PDB entry 1FBI | X-ray diffraction, 3.00 A resolution | chains H and X of the 3 polymer chains in the assembly

Chain H:
Molecule: IGG1 F9.13.7 fab (heavy chain)
Source organism: Mus musculus
UniProt: P01868 (GC1_MOUSE); residues 123-221 here correspond to UniProt positions 1-99 (UniProt number = residue number - 122)
Amino-acid sequence (221 residues; numbered 1 to 221; the number before each row is that of its first residue):
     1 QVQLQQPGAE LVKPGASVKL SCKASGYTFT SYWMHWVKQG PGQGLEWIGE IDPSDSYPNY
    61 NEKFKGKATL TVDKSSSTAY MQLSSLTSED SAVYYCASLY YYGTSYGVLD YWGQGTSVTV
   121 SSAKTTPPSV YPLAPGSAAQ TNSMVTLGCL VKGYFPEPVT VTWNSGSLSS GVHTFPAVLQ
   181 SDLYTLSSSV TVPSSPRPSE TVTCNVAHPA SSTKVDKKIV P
Disulfides: Cys22-Cys96, Cys149-Cys204
Swiss-Prot annotation at these positions:
  - region: Val220, Pro221 (Hinge)

Chain X:
Molecule: Guinea fowl lysozyme
Source organism: Numida meleagris
Notes: EC 3.2.1.17
UniProt: P00704 (LYSC_NUMME); numbering as in UniProt (aligned over 1-129)
Amino-acid sequence (129 residues; numbered 1 to 129; the number before each row is that of its first residue):
     1 KVFGRCELAA AMKRHGLDNY RGYSLGNWVC AAKFESNFNS QATNRNTDGS TDYGVLQINS
    61 RWWCNDGRTP GSRNLCNIPC SALQSSDITA TANCAKKIVS DGNGMNAWVA WRKHCKGTDV
   121 RVWIKGCRL
Disulfides: Cys6-Cys127, Cys30-Cys115, Cys64-Cys80, Cys76-Cys94
Swiss-Prot annotation at these positions:
  - active site: Glu35, Asp52
What the authors report for this chain:
  - contacts within the chain: Trp62-Arg73
  - conformationally variable residues (loop rearrangement, side-chain flip): Trp62, Ser100 to Gly104

How chain H and chain X interact:
Contacting residue pairs (26):
  Thr30(H) with Tyr20(X)
  Ser31(H) with Arg21(X)
  Trp33(H) with Tyr20(X); Lys97(X)
  Glu50(H) with Lys97(X), salt bridge
  Asp52(H) with Tyr20(X); Lys96(X), salt bridge
  Ser54(H) with Gly16(X); Tyr20(X); Lys96(X), hydrogen bond
  Asp55(H) with Arg14(X); His15(X), salt bridge; Asn93(X), hydrogen bond; Lys96(X)
  Tyr57(H) with Asn93(X)
  Asn59(H) with Asn77(X), hydrogen bond
  Tyr100(H) with Arg21(X)
  Tyr102(H) with Ser100(X)
  Gly103(H) with Ser100(X); Asp101(X)
  Thr104(H) with Trp63(X); Lys97(X), hydrogen bond (side chain-backbone); Ser100(X), hydrogen bond (backbone-backbone); Asp101(X)
  Ser105(H) with Arg73(X), hydrogen bond (backbone-side chain); Asp101(X), hydrogen bond
Interface residues without a listed pair, chain H (16 interface residues in all): Tyr32, Tyr60
Interface residues without a listed pair, chain X (18 interface residues in all): Trp62, Leu75, Cys76, Thr89, Gly102
Interface features reported in the paper:
  - specific contacts: Asp52(H)-Tyr20(X), Arg21(X)-Tyr32(H), Lys96(X)-Asp52(H), Lys97(X)-Glu50(H)
  - epitope / paratope residues, chain H: Asp52(H)
  - epitope / paratope residues, chain X: His15(X), Tyr20(X), Arg21(X), Trp63(X), Asn77(X), Ile88(X), Asn93(X), Lys96(X), Lys97(X), Ser100(X), Asp101(X)

Overview:
16 residues of chain H face 18 of chain X across their interface, with 7 hydrogen bonds and 3 salt bridges.
Polar contacts include Glu50(H)-Lys97(X), Asp52(H)-Lys96(X) and Asp55(H)-His15(X). The authors report contacts
between Asp52(H) and Tyr20(X), Arg21(X) and Tyr32(H) and Lys96(X) and Asp52(H) among others. The paper reports
epitope/paratope residues Asp52(H) and His15(X) among others; conformational variability at Trp62(X) and
Ser100(X).
Chain H is IGG1 F9.13.7 fab (heavy chain) (Mus musculus) and chain X is Guinea fowl lysozyme (Numida
meleagris); the structure, Crystal structure of a cross-reaction complex between fab F9.13.7 and guinea-fowl
lysozyme, was determined by X-ray diffraction.
